7SC9 - chains AO and BD of the 90 polymer chains in the assembly; structure by electron microscopy, 2.60 A resolution.

Chain AO:
Name: Allophycocyanin beta chain
Source organism: Synechocystis sp. PCC 6803 substr. Kazusa
UniProt: Q01952 (APCB_SYNY3); residue numbers follow UniProt; this construct covers 1-161
Sequence (161 residues; each row starts with the number of its first residue):
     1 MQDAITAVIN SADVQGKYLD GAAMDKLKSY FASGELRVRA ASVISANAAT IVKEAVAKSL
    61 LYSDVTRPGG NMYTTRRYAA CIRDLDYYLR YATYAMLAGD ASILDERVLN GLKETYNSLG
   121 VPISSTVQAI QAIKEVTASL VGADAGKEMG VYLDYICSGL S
Covalently attached groups: phycocyanobilin (CYC) linked to Cys81
Residues lining bound ligands:
  - phycocyanobilin (CYC), molecule 1: Leu60, Val65, Asn71, Met72, Arg76, Arg77, Ala80, Arg83, Asp84, Leu85, Tyr87, Tyr88, Tyr91, Arg107, Val108, Leu112, Thr115, Tyr116, Leu119, Val121, Pro122, Ser125, Thr126, Ala129
  - phycocyanobilin (CYC), molecule 2: Leu61, Tyr62, Thr66, Tyr73, Thr75, Tyr78
Curated features (UniProtKB/Swiss-Prot):
  - binding site ((2R,3E)-phycocyanobilin): Cys81
  - modified residue: Asn71 (N4-methylasparagine)

Chain BD:
Name: Phycobiliprotein ApcE
Source organism: Synechocystis sp. PCC 6803 substr. Kazusa
Notes: EC 4.-.-.-
UniProt: Q55544 (APCE_SYNY3); numbering as in UniProt (aligned over 1-896)
Sequence (896 residues; row label = number of the first residue in the row):
     1 MSVKASGGSS LARPQLYQTV PVSAISQAEQ QDRFLEGSEL NELTAYFQSG ALRLEIAETL
    61 TQNADLIVSR AANRIFTGGS PLSYLEKPVE RQPALVGASS DSRNGSVTYA ESNGSGGLFG
   121 GLRSVFSSTG PIPPGFRPIN IARYGPSNMQ KSLRDMSWFL RYTTYAIVAG DPNIIVVNTR
   181 GLKEVIENAC SIDATIVAIQ EMRAASADYF RNNAQAKEIV LQYFDILLSE FKAPTPANKV
   241 RQGPSNDIQG LELPQSYFNA AAKRQKYAMK PGLSALEKNA VIKAAYRQIF ERDITKAYSQ
   301 SISYLESQVR NGDISMKEFV RRLAKSPLYR KQFFEPFINS RALELAFRHI LGRGPSSREE
   361 VQKYFSIVSS GGLPALVDAL VDSQEYADYF GEETVPYLRG LGVEAQECRN WGMQQDLFSY
   421 SAPFRKVPQF ITTFAQYDRP LPDQHVYGSG NDPLEIQFGA IFPKETRNPS KRPAPFNKDT
   481 KRILIHRGPA VNNQVGNPSA VGEFPGSLGA KVFRLNGGLP GAKVGKNTGT SVKFGESSTQ
   541 ALIRAAYRQV FGRDLYEGQR LSVAEIQLEN GDISVREFIK RLAKSELFLK LYWAPHYVCK
   601 AIEYMHRRLL GRPTYGRQEM NQYFDIASKQ GFYAVVEAMI DSKEYSDAFG EDTVPYERYL
   661 TPGGLQMRSA RVGSLREDIG QRVDKEVTPR FVELGQVSAI RTEPEIAYRS NQGVTRQRQQ
   721 TKVFKLVSTY DKVAVKNAIR AAYRQVFERD LEPYIINSEF TALESKLSNN EINVKEFIEG
   781 LGTSELYMKE FYAPYPNTKV IEMGTKHFLG RAPLNQKEIQ QYNQILASQG LKAFIGAMVN
   841 GMEYLQTFGE DTVPYRRFPT LPAANFPNTE RLYNKLTKQD KELVVPSFTP VVKVGG
Unresolved in the structure: 1, 87-130, 896
Covalently attached groups: phycocyanobilin (CYC) linked to Cys190
Residues lining bound ligands:
  - phycocyanobilin (CYC), molecule 1: Ile139, Tyr144, Asn148, Lys151, Ser152, Arg154, Asp155, Met156, Trp158, Phe159, Tyr162, Asn178, Ile186, Ala189, Ser191, Thr195
  - phycocyanobilin (CYC), molecule 2: Gln249, Leu251, Leu253, Tyr257, Leu401, Glu404, Ala405, Gln406, Glu407, Cys408
  - phycocyanobilin (CYC), molecule 3: Arg292, Tyr298, Tyr420, Phe424
  - phycocyanobilin (CYC), molecule 4: Tyr304, Ser307, Gln308, Arg310, Asn311
  - phycocyanobilin (CYC), molecule 5: Ile338, Asn339, Ser340, Arg358, Gln362, Phe365, Ile431
  - phycocyanobilin (CYC), molecule 6: Tyr447, Tyr597, Val598, Cys599, Arg617, Asn621, Phe624
  - phycocyanobilin (CYC), molecule 7: Ile456, Gln457, Phe458, Gly459, Arg553
  - phycocyanobilin (CYC), molecule 8: Ile483, Leu484, Ile485, His486, Ala490, Asn493, Val495
  - phycocyanobilin (CYC), molecule 9: Lys533, Val563, Ile566, Glu569
  - phycocyanobilin (CYC), molecule 10: Gly713, Val714, Arg718, Phe858, Pro859, Thr860, Leu861, Pro862, Ala863, Phe866
  - phycocyanobilin (CYC), molecule 11: Lys732, Ala762, Ser765, Lys766, Ser768, Asn769
  - phycocyanobilin (CYC), molecule 12: Arg749, Tyr754, Leu876, Thr877, Lys878
  - phycocyanobilin (CYC), molecule 13: Asn797, Thr798, Gln816, Ile819, Gln820, Asn823, Ser887
Curated features (UniProtKB/Swiss-Prot):
  - binding site ((2R,3E)-phycocyanobilin): Cys190

Chain AO / chain BD interface:
Contacting residue pairs (40; chain AO residue first):
  Met1(AO) - Asp479(BD)
  Gly69(AO) - Asp678(BD)
  Arg77(AO) - Asp678(BD)  salt bridge
  Ala79(AO) - Val491(BD)  hydrophobic
  Ala80(AO) - Ala490(BD)  hydrophobic
  Arg83(AO) - Ala490(BD)  hydrogen bond (side chain-backbone)
  Tyr87(AO) - Val495(BD)
  Tyr87(AO) - Gly496(BD)  hydrogen bond (side chain-backbone)
  Asp105(AO) - Lys4(BD)
  Glu106(AO) - Asn477(BD)  hydrogen bond
  Glu106(AO) - Asp479(BD)
  Glu106(AO) - Thr480(BD)
  Glu106(AO) - Lys481(BD)
  Val108(AO) - Ile483(BD)
  Leu109(AO) - Pro440(BD)
  Leu109(AO) - Leu441(BD)
  Asn110(AO) - Leu441(BD)
  Asn110(AO) - Pro442(BD)
  Asn110(AO) - Phe476(BD)
  Asn110(AO) - Thr480(BD)
  Asn110(AO) - Lys481(BD)  hydrogen bond (side chain-backbone)
  Asn110(AO) - Arg482(BD)
  Asn110(AO) - Ile483(BD)
  Gly111(AO) - Leu441(BD)  hydrogen bond (backbone-backbone)
  Gly111(AO) - Pro442(BD)
  Gly111(AO) - Asp443(BD)
  Leu112(AO) - Ile483(BD)
  Glu114(AO) - Arg439(BD)  salt bridge
  Glu114(AO) - Leu441(BD)
  Glu114(AO) - Pro442(BD)
  Glu114(AO) - Asp443(BD)  hydrogen bond (side chain-backbone)
  Thr115(AO) - Ile483(BD)
  Thr115(AO) - Pro662(BD)
  Ser118(AO) - Ile485(BD)
  Ser118(AO) - Pro662(BD)
  Ser118(AO) - Leu665(BD)
  Leu119(AO) - Ile485(BD)  hydrophobic
  Leu119(AO) - Ile679(BD)
  Gly120(AO) - Ile679(BD)
  Gly159(AO) - Pro440(BD)
Interface residues without a listed pair, chain AO (24 interface residues in all): Gly70, Arg90, Arg107, Lys113
Interface residues without a listed pair, chain BD (25 interface residues in all): Asn493, Gln666, Val683

In short:
24 residues of chain AO face 25 of chain BD across their interface; the contacts include 6 hydrogen bonds and
2 salt bridges. Polar pairs include Arg77(AO)-Asp678(BD), Glu114(AO)-Arg439(BD) and Arg83(AO)-Ala490(BD).
Ligands of chain AO: phycocyanobilin. Chain BD binds 12 copies of phycocyanobilin.
Here chain AO is Allophycocyanin beta chain and chain BD is Phycobiliprotein ApcE, both from Synechocystis sp.
PCC 6803 substr. Kazusa. Entry 7SC9 (Synechocystis PCC 6803 Phycobilisome core, complex with OCP) was
determined by electron microscopy, deposited together with 7SC7, 7SCB and 7SCC.
